6QKZ - chains B and C of the 6 polymer chains in the assembly; structure by electron microscopy, 6.30 A resolution (low resolution: residue-level contacts below are approximate; hydrogen-bond / salt-bridge calls are withheld).

# Chain B
Protein: Glutamate receptor 2
Organism: Rattus norvegicus
UniProt: P19491 (GRIA2_RAT), isoform P19491-2; residues 1-839 here correspond to UniProt positions 22-860 (UniProt number = residue number + 21)
Amino-acid sequence (839 residues; row label = number of the first residue in the row):
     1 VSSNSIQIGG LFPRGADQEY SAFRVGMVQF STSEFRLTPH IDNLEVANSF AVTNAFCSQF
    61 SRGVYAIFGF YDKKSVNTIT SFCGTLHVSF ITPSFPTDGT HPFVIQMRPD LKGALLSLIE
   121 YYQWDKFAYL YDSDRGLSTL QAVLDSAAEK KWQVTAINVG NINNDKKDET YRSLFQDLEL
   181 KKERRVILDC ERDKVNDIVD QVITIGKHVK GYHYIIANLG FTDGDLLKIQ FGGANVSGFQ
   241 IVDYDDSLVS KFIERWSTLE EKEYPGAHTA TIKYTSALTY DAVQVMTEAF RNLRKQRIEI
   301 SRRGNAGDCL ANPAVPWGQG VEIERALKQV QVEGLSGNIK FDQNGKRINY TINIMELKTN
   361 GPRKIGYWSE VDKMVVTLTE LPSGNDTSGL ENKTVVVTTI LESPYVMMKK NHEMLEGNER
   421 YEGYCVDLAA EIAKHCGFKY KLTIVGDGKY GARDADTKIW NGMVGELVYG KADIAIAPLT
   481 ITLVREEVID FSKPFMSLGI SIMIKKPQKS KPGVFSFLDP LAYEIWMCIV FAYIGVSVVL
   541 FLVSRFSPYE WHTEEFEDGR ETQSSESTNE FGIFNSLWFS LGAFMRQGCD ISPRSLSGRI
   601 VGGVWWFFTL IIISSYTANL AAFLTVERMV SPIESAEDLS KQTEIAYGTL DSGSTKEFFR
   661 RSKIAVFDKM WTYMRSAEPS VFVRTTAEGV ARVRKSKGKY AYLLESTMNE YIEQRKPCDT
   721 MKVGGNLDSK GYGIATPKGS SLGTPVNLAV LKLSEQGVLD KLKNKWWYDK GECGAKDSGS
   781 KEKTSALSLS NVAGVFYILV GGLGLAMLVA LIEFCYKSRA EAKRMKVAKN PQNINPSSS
Disordered / not traced: 1-2, 379-395, 546-569, 775-778, 820-839
Covalent attachments: N-acetylglucosamine (NAG) linked to Asn235
Sequence notes: conflict Arg586 (Gln607 in P19491)
Ligand contacts: E2Q (6-nitro-2,3-bis(oxidanylidene)-1,4-dihydrobenzo[f]quinoxaline-7-sulfonamide): Pro478, Leu479, Thr480
Swiss-Prot annotation at these positions:
  - binding site (L-glutamate): Pro478, Thr480, Arg485, Ser654, Thr655, Glu705
  - site: Arg453 (Interaction with the cone snail toxin Con-ikot-ikot), Ile633 (Crucial to convey clamshell closure to channel opening), Arg660 (Interaction with the cone snail toxin Con-ikot-ikot), Lys752 (Interaction with the cone snail toxin Con-ikot-ikot)
  - modified residue (Phosphoserine): Ser662, Ser696, Ser839
  - lipidation (S-palmitoyl cysteine): Cys589, Cys815
  - glycosylation (N-linked (GlcNAc...) asparagine): Asn235, Asn349, Asn385, Asn392

# Chain C
Protein: GluA1
Organism: Rattus norvegicus
UniProt: P19490 (GRIA1_RAT), isoform P19490-2; residues 2-889 here correspond to UniProt positions 20-907 (UniProt number = residue number + 18)
Amino-acid sequence (897 residues; each row starts with the number of its first residue; numbers below 1 keep their minus sign (Ala-7 is residue -7)):
    -7 ADYKDDDDKN FPNNIQIGGL FPNQQSQEHA AFRFALSQLT EPPKLLPQID IVNISDSFEM
    53 TYRFCSQFSK GVYAIFGFYE RRTVNMLTSF CGALHVCFIT PSFPVDTSNQ FVLQLRPELQ
   113 EALISIIDHY KWQTFVYIYD ADRGLSVLQR VLDTAAEKNW QVTAVNILTT TEEGYRMLFQ
   173 DLEKKKERLV VVDCESERLN AILGQIVKLE KNGIGYHYIL ANLGFMDIDL NKFKESGANV
   233 TGFQLVNYTD TIPARIMQQW RTSDSRDHTR VDWKRPKYTS ALTYDGVKVM AEAFQSLRRQ
   293 RIDISRRGNA GDCLANPAVP WGQGIDIQRA LQQVRFEGLT GNVQFNEKGR RTNYTLHVIE
   353 MKHDGIRKIG YWNEDDKFVP AATDAQAGGD NSSVQNRTYI VTTILEDPYV MLKKNANQFE
   413 GNDRYEGYCV ELAAEIAKHV GYSYRLEIVS DGKYGARDPD TKAWNGMVGE LVYGRADVAV
   473 APLTITLVRE EVIDFSKPFM SLGISIMIKK PQKSKPGVFS FLDPLAYEIW MCIVFAYIGV
   533 SVVLFLVSRF SPYEWHSEEF EEGRDQTTSD QSNEFGIFNS LWFSLGAFMQ QGCDISPRSL
   593 SGRIVGGVWW FFTLIIISSY TANLAAFLTV ERMVSPIESA EDLAKQTEIA YGTLEAGSTK
   653 EFFRRSKIAV FEKMWTYMKS AEPSVFVRTT EEGMIRVRKS KGKYAYLLES TMNEYIEQRK
   713 PCDTMKVGGN LDSKGYGIAT PKGSALRGPV NLAVLKLSEQ GVLDKLKSKW WYDKGECGSK
   773 DSGSKDKTSA LSLSNVAGVF YILIGGLGLA MLVALIEFCY KSRSESKRMK GFCLIPQQSI
   833 NEAIRTSTLP RNSGAGASGG GGSGENGRVV SQDFPKSMQS IPCMSHSSGM PLGATGL
Disordered / not traced: -7 to 1, 260-265, 374-390, 544-564, 771-779, 814-889
Covalent attachments: N-acetylglucosamine (NAG) linked to Asn45, Asn231, Asn239, Asn345
Sequence notes: expression tag (-7 to 1)
Ligand contacts: E2Q (6-nitro-2,3-bis(oxidanylidene)-1,4-dihydrobenzo[f]quinoxaline-7-sulfonamide): Pro474, Leu475, Thr476
Swiss-Prot annotation at these positions:
  - motif: Ala886 to Leu889 (PDZ-binding)
  - binding site (L-glutamate): Pro474, Thr476, Arg481, Ser650, Thr651, Glu701
  - modified residue (Phosphoserine): Ser627, Ser692, Ser831, Ser845
  - lipidation (S-palmitoyl cysteine): Cys585, Cys811
  - glycosylation (N-linked (GlcNAc...) asparagine): Asn45, Asn231, Asn239, Asn345, Asn383, Asn388

# Interface between chain B and chain C
Contacting residue pairs (5):
  Gly588(B) - Cys585(C)
  Ala621(B) - Ala614(C)
  Ala786(B) - Pro516(C)
  Leu787(B) - Pro516(C)
  Leu787(B) - Ala518(C)
Also at the interface, not in a pair above, chain C (7 interface residues in all): Asp515, Leu517, Gly584

# Overview
The interface between chain B and chain C involves 4 residues on one side and 7 on the other. Chain B binds
compound E2Q. Chain C binds compound E2Q. Covalently linked N-acetylglucosamine: at Asn235(B). Covalently
linked N-acetylglucosamine: at Asn45(C), Asn231(C), Asn239(C) and Asn345(C).
Here chain B is Glutamate receptor 2 and chain C is GluA1, both from Rattus norvegicus. Entry 6QKZ (Full
length GluA1/2-gamma8 complex) was determined by electron microscopy, deposited together with 6QKC.
